2EWW - chain A; structure by X-ray diffraction, 3.20 A resolution.

# Chain A
Molecule: twitching motility protein PilT
From: Aquifex aeolicus
Chain sequence (372 residues; each row starts with the number of its first residue):
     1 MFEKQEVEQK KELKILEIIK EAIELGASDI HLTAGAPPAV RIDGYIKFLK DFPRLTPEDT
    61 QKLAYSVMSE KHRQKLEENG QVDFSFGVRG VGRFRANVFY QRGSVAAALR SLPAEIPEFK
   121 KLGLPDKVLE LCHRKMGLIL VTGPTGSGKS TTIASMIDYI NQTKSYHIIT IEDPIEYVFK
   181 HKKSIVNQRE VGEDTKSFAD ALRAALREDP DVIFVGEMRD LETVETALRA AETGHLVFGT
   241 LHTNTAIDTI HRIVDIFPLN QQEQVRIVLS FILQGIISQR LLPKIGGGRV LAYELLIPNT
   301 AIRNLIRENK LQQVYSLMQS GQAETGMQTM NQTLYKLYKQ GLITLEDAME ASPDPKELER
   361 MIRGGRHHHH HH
Disordered / not traced: 1-11, 320-326, 362-372
Modified / non-standard residues: Mse1 (selenomethionine); Mse68, Mse136, Mse156, Mse218, Mse318, Mse327, Mse330, Mse349, Mse361 (selenomethionine; parent Met)
Sequence notes: modified residue (1, 68, 136, 156, 218, 318, 327, 330, 349, 361); expression tag (367-372)
Residues lining bound ligands: ATP (adenosine-5'-triphosphate): Leu122, Pro144, Thr145, Gly146, Ser147, Gly148, Lys149, Ser150, Thr151, Glu176, Tyr177, Leu281, Arg289, Leu291
Reported in the primary citation:
  - binding site for ATP: Leu122, Gly146 to Thr151, Leu281, Arg289, Leu291
  - catalytic residues: Glu176, Glu217 (proposed by the authors, not directly observed)
  - contacts within the chain: Arg110-Glu176 (salt bridge)

# Overview
Bound to chain A: ATP. The paper reports catalytic residues Glu176 and Glu217; a binding site for ATP at
Leu122, Gly146 and Leu281 among others.
Chain A is twitching motility protein PilT (Aquifex aeolicus); the structure, Crystal Structure of the Pilus
Retraction Motor PilT and Bound ATP, was determined by X-ray diffraction together with 2GSZ, 2EWV and 2EYU
from the same study.
